PDB entry 8CS9 | electron microscopy, 2.74 A resolution | chains V and e of the 18 polymer chains in the assembly

== Chain V (and e) ==
Protein: Band 3 anion transport protein
Source organism: Homo sapiens
Notes: chain e of this document is another copy of the same molecule, construct and numbering; everything in this record applies to it too
Reference sequence: P02730 (B3AT_HUMAN); residues 1-911 here = UniProt positions 1-911
Amino-acid sequence (911 residues; each row starts with the number of its first residue):
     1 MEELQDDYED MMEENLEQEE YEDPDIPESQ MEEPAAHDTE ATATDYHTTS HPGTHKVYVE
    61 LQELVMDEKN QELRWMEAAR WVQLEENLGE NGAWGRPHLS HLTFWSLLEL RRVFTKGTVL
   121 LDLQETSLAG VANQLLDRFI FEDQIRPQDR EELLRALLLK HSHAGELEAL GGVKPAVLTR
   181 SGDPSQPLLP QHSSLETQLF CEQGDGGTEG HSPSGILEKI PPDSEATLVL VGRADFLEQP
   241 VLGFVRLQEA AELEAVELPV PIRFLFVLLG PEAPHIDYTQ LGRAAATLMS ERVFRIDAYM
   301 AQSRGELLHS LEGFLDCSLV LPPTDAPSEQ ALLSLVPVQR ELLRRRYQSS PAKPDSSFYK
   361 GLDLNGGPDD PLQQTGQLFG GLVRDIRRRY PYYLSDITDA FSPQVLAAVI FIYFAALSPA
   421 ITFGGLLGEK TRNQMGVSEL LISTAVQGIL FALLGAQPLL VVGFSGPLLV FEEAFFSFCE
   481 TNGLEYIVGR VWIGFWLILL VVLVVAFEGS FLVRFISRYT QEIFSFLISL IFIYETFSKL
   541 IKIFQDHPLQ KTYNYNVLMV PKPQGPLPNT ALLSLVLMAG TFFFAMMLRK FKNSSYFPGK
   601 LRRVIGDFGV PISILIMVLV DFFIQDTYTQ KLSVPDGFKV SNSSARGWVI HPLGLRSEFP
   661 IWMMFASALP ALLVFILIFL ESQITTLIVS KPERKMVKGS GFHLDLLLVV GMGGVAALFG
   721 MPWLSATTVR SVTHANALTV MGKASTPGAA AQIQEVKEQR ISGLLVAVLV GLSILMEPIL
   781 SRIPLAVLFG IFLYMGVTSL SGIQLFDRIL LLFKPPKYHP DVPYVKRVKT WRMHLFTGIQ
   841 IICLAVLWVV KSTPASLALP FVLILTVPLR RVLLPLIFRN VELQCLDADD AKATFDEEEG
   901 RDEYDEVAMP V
Not modelled in the structure: 1-29, 182-191, 204-215, 349-370, 744-750, 891-911 (chain e: 1-55, 204-216, 356-370, 744-750, 895-911)
Covalent attachments: N-acetylglucosamine (NAG) linked to Asn642
Ligand contacts:
  - PIO ([(2R)-2-octanoyloxy-3-[oxidanyl-[(1R,2R,3S,4R,5R,6S)-2,3,6-tris(oxidanyl)-4,5-diphosphonooxy-cyclohexyl]oxy-phosphoryl]oxy-propyl] octanoate), molecule 1: Phe597, Pro598, Gly599, Leu601, Arg602, Arg603
  - PIO, molecule 2: Leu812, Phe813, Lys814, Pro815, Pro816, Lys817, Tyr818
Swiss-Prot annotation at these positions:
  - region: Glu13 to Met31 (Microbial infection: Interaction with P.falciparum (isolate K1) FBPA), Ala176 to Ser185 (Interaction with ANK1)
  - site: Lys590 (Important for anion transport), Glu681 (Important for anion-proton cotransport)
  - modified residue: Met1 (N-acetylmethionine), Tyr8 (Phosphotyrosine), Tyr21 (Phosphotyrosine), Tyr46 (Phosphotyrosine), Ser185 (Phosphoserine), Ser350 (Phosphoserine), Tyr359 (Phosphotyrosine), Tyr904 (Phosphotyrosine)
  - lipidation: Cys843 (S-palmitoyl cysteine)
  - glycosylation: Asn642 (N-linked (GlcNAc...) (complex) asparagine)
  - natural variant: Glu40 (E40K: Found in patients with hemolytic anemia; uncertain significance), Lys56 (K56E: In Di(a)/Memphis-II antigen), Glu90 (E90K: In SPH4), Gly130 (G130R: In SPH4), Pro147 (P147S: In SPH4), Ala285 (A285D: In SPH4), Pro327 (P327R: In SPH4), Ala400 to Ala408 (deletion: In SAO and DRTA4), Glu429 (E429D: In NFLD+ antigen), Arg432 (R432W: In ELO antigen), Thr444 (T444N: In DRTA4), Gly455 (G455E: In SPH4; G455R: In SPH4), 40 further natural variant entries in UniProt
  - mutagenesis: Glu85 (E85A/R: Impairs expression at the cell membrane), Arg283 (R283A/E/S: Impairs expression at the cell membrane), Asn642 (N642D: Loss of N-glycosylation site), Glu681 (E681Q: Impairs expression at the cell membrane)
Reported in the primary citation:
  - post-translational modification sites: Tyr8 (citing earlier work)

== Interface between chain V and chain e ==
Residue-residue contacts - 160 pairs, chain V then chain e:
  His98(V) - Ser334(e)
  Leu99(V) - Ala331(e)
  Leu99(V) - Leu332(e)
  Leu99(V) - Ser334(e)  hydrogen bond (backbone-side chain)
  Leu99(V) - Leu335(e)
  Ser100(V) - Pro322(e)
  His101(V) - Val320(e)
  His101(V) - Leu335(e)
  His101(V) - Val338(e)
  Leu102(V) - Val320(e)  hydrogen bond (backbone-backbone)
  Thr103(V) - Val320(e)
  Phe104(V) - Phe104(e)  hydrophobic
  Phe104(V) - Leu107(e)  hydrophobic
  Phe104(V) - Leu108(e)
  Phe104(V) - Leu315(e)
  Phe104(V) - Val320(e)
  Trp105(V) - Arg111(e)
  Trp105(V) - Glu312(e)
  Trp105(V) - Leu315(e)  hydrophobic
  Trp105(V) - Asp316(e)  hydrogen bond
  Leu107(V) - Phe104(e)  hydrophobic
  Leu107(V) - Val320(e)  hydrophobic
  Leu108(V) - Phe104(e)
  Leu108(V) - Leu108(e)  hydrophobic
  Leu108(V) - Arg111(e)
  Arg111(V) - Trp105(e)
  Gln198(V) - Glu341(e)
  Leu199(V) - Pro337(e)
  Leu199(V) - Val338(e)  hydrophobic
  Phe200(V) - Ser334(e)
  Phe200(V) - Val338(e)  hydrophobic
  His275(V) - Glu312(e)  salt bridge
  Thr287(V) - Pro322(e)
  Glu291(V) - Pro323(e)
  Arg292(V) - Asp325(e)  salt bridge
  Glu312(V) - Trp105(e)
  Glu312(V) - His275(e)  salt bridge
  Phe314(V) - Pro322(e)  hydrophobic
  Phe314(V) - Pro323(e)  hydrophobic
  Leu315(V) - Phe104(e)  hydrophobic
  Leu315(V) - Trp105(e)
  Asp316(V) - Trp105(e)  hydrogen bond
  Asp316(V) - His275(e)  salt bridge
  Cys317(V) - Pro323(e)
  Ser318(V) - Phe104(e)
  Ser318(V) - Leu321(e)
  Ser318(V) - Pro322(e)
  Ser318(V) - Pro323(e)
  Leu319(V) - His101(e)
  Leu319(V) - Leu102(e)
  Leu319(V) - Leu319(e)
  Leu319(V) - Val320(e)
  Leu319(V) - Leu321(e)  hydrogen bond (backbone-backbone)
  Val320(V) - His101(e)
  Val320(V) - Leu102(e)  hydrogen bond (backbone-backbone)
  Val320(V) - Thr103(e)
  Val320(V) - Phe104(e)
  Val320(V) - Leu107(e)  hydrophobic
  Val320(V) - Ser318(e)
  Val320(V) - Leu319(e)
  Val320(V) - Val320(e)  hydrophobic
  Leu321(V) - His101(e)
  Leu321(V) - Ser318(e)
  Leu321(V) - Leu319(e)  hydrogen bond (backbone-backbone)
  Leu321(V) - Gln339(e)
  Pro322(V) - Ser100(e)
  Pro322(V) - Thr287(e)
  Pro322(V) - Phe314(e)  hydrophobic
  Pro322(V) - Ser318(e)
  Pro323(V) - Glu291(e)
  Pro323(V) - Phe314(e)
  Pro323(V) - Cys317(e)
  Pro323(V) - Ser318(e)
  Pro323(V) - Arg346(e)
  Thr324(V) - Leu99(e)
  Thr324(V) - Gln339(e)  hydrogen bond (backbone-side chain)
  Thr324(V) - Leu343(e)
  Asp325(V) - Arg292(e)  salt bridge
  Asp325(V) - Leu343(e)
  Asp325(V) - Tyr347(e)
  Asp325(V) - Pro354(e)
  Asp325(V) - Asp355(e)  hydrogen bond (side chain-backbone)
  Ala326(V) - Leu99(e)  hydrophobic
  Ser328(V) - Val336(e)
  Ser328(V) - Gln339(e)  hydrogen bond
  Ser328(V) - Arg340(e)  hydrogen bond
  Glu329(V) - Leu333(e)
  Glu329(V) - Arg340(e)  salt bridge
  Gln330(V) - Leu99(e)
  Ala331(V) - Gln339(e)
  Leu332(V) - Leu332(e)
  Leu332(V) - Leu335(e)
  Leu332(V) - Val336(e)
  Leu333(V) - Glu329(e)
  Ser334(V) - Leu99(e)
  Ser334(V) - His101(e)
  Leu335(V) - His101(e)
  Leu335(V) - Leu332(e)  hydrophobic
  Val336(V) - Glu329(e)
  Val336(V) - Leu332(e)  hydrophobic
  Pro337(V) - Leu199(e)
  Val338(V) - His101(e)
  Val338(V) - Leu195(e)  hydrophobic
  Val338(V) - Leu199(e)  hydrophobic
  Gln339(V) - Leu321(e)
  Gln339(V) - Pro322(e)  hydrogen bond (side chain-backbone)
  Gln339(V) - Pro323(e)
  Gln339(V) - Thr324(e)
  Glu341(V) - Gln198(e)
  Glu341(V) - Leu199(e)
  Leu343(V) - Pro323(e)  hydrophobic
  Leu343(V) - Thr324(e)
  Arg346(V) - Pro323(e)
  Tyr347(V) - Pro323(e)
  Tyr347(V) - Thr324(e)  hydrogen bond (side chain-backbone)
  Tyr347(V) - Asp325(e)  hydrogen bond (side chain-backbone)
  Leu549(V) - Asn569(e)
  Leu549(V) - Ile624(e)  hydrophobic
  Leu549(V) - Asp626(e)
  Leu549(V) - Thr627(e)
  Lys551(V) - Asp626(e)
  Tyr553(V) - Asn569(e)  hydrogen bond
  Tyr555(V) - Thr552(e)
  Pro568(V) - Pro568(e)  hydrophobic
  Pro568(V) - Asn569(e)
  Asn569(V) - Leu549(e)
  Asn569(V) - Tyr553(e)
  Asn569(V) - Asn569(e)  hydrogen bond (backbone-side chain)
  Asn569(V) - Leu572(e)
  Leu572(V) - Asn569(e)
  Leu572(V) - Leu572(e)  hydrophobic
  Leu572(V) - Leu573(e)
  Leu573(V) - Leu572(e)
  Val576(V) - Val576(e)  hydrophobic
  Ser595(V) - Lys814(e)
  Ser595(V) - Pro815(e)
  Ser595(V) - Tyr818(e)
  Tyr596(V) - Leu810(e)
  Tyr596(V) - Phe813(e)
  Tyr596(V) - Lys814(e)
  Phe597(V) - Phe813(e)  hydrogen bond (backbone-backbone)
  Phe597(V) - Pro815(e)
  Arg602(V) - Pro815(e)
  Arg602(V) - Tyr818(e)
  Ile624(V) - Leu549(e)  hydrophobic
  Asp626(V) - Leu549(e)
  Asp626(V) - Gln550(e)
  Asp626(V) - Lys551(e)
  Thr627(V) - Leu549(e)
  Leu810(V) - Tyr596(e)
  Phe813(V) - Tyr596(e)
  Phe813(V) - Phe597(e)  hydrogen bond (backbone-backbone)
  Lys814(V) - Ser595(e)
  Lys814(V) - Tyr596(e)
  Pro815(V) - Ser595(e)
  Pro815(V) - Tyr596(e)
  Pro815(V) - Phe597(e)
  Pro815(V) - Arg602(e)
  Tyr818(V) - Ser595(e)
  Tyr818(V) - Arg602(e)
Other interface residues (no listed pair), chain V (78 interface residues in all): Pro97, Leu195, Leu342, Arg345, Gln550, Thr552, Leu575, Pro598, Gln625
Other interface residues (no listed pair), chain e (77 interface residues in all): Arg112, His192, Phe200, Leu342, Arg345, Tyr555, Leu575, Pro598

== Summary ==
The interface between chain V and chain e involves 78 residues on one side and 77 on the other, with 18
hydrogen bonds and 6 salt bridges. Polar contacts include His275(V)-Glu312(e), Arg292(V)-Asp325(e) and
Asp316(V)-His275(e). Bound to chain V: compound PIO. N-acetylglucosamine is covalently linked to Asn642(V).
From the paper: a modification site at Tyr8(V).
Chain V and chain e are both Band 3 anion transport protein (Homo sapiens); the structure, Composite
reconstruction of Class 1 of the erythrocyte ankyrin-1 complex, was determined by electron microscopy (same
publication as 7UZ3, 7UZQ, 7UZU, 7V07, 7V0K, 7V0M and 10 further entries).
